3SVQ - chains A and B; structure by X-ray diffraction, 2.18 A resolution.

== Chain A (and B) ==
Molecule: Nitric oxide synthase, brain
Source organism: Rattus norvegicus
Notes: EC 1.14.13.39; fragment: sequence database residues 297-718; chain B of this document is another copy of the same molecule, construct and numbering; everything in this record applies to it too
UniProtKB: P29476 (NOS1_RAT); residue numbers follow UniProt; this construct covers 297-718
Sequence (422 residues; row label = number of the first residue in the row):
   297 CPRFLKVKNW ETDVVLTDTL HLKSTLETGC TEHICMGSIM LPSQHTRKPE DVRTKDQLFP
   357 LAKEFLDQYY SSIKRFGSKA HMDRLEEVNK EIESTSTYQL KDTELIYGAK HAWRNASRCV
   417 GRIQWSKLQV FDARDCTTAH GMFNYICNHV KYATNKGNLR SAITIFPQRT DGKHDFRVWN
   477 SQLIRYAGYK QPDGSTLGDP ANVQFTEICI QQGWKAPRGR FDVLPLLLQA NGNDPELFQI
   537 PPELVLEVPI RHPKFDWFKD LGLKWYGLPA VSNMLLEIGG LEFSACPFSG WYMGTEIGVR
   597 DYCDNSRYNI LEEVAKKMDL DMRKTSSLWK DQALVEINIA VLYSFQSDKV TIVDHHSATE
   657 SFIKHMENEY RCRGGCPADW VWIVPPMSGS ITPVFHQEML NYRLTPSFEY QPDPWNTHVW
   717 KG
Not modelled in the structure: 297-298, 339-349, 717-718 (chain B: 297-298, 339-347)
UniProt features mapped onto this chain:
  - binding site ((6R)-L-erythro-5,6,7,8-tetrahydrobiopterin): Ser334, Val677, Trp678, Phe691
  - binding site (heme b): Cys415, Tyr706
  - binding site (L-arginine): Gln478, Trp587, Tyr588, Glu592
Metal / ion sites: Zn2+: Cys326, Cys331 (shared with Cys326(B), Cys331(B) of chain B); heme Fe near Cys415 (its only coordinating residue here)
Small-molecule neighbours:
  - tetrahydrobiopterin (H4B), molecule 1: Trp306, Trp676, Phe691, His692, Gln693, Glu694
  - tetrahydrobiopterin (H4B), molecule 2: Ser334, Met336, Arg596, Val677, Trp678
  - heme (HEM): Trp409, Ala412, Arg414, Cys415, Val416, Gly417, Gln420, Leu424, Ser457, Met570, Phe584, Ser585, Gly586, Trp587, Met589, Glu592, Val649, Trp678, Phe704
  - JK4 (6-{[(3R,4R)-4-(2-{[2-(2,3-difluorophenyl)-2,2-difluoroethyl]amino}ethoxy)pyrrolidin-3-yl]methyl}-4-methylpyridin-2-amine): Met336, Leu337, Arg414, Gln478, Pro565, Val567, Phe584, Ser585, Gly586, Trp587, Tyr588, Glu592, Arg596, Trp678, Tyr706
From the paper describing this entry:
  - binding site for JK4: Tyr706

== Interface between chain A and chain B ==
Contacting residue pairs (123; chain A residue first):
  Leu301(A) - Ile330(B)  hydrophobic
  Trp306(A) - Met336(B)  hydrophobic
  Glu307(A) - Asp600(B)
  Glu307(A) - Asn601(B)  hydrogen bond (side chain-backbone)
  Glu307(A) - Ser602(B)  hydrogen bond
  His317(A) - Ile330(B)
  Ser320(A) - His329(B)
  Thr321(A) - His329(B)
  Leu322(A) - His329(B)
  Glu323(A) - Glu328(B)
  Thr324(A) - Thr327(B)  hydrogen bond (side chain-backbone)
  Thr324(A) - Glu328(B)  hydrogen bond (backbone-backbone)
  Thr324(A) - His329(B)
  Thr324(A) - Ile330(B)
  Cys326(A) - Cys326(B)  hydrophobic
  Cys326(A) - Thr327(B)
  Cys326(A) - Glu328(B)  hydrogen bond (backbone-backbone)
  Cys326(A) - Cys331(B)  hydrophobic
  Thr327(A) - Thr324(B)  hydrogen bond (backbone-side chain)
  Thr327(A) - Cys326(B)
  Glu328(A) - Leu322(B)
  Glu328(A) - Glu323(B)
  Glu328(A) - Thr324(B)  hydrogen bond (backbone-backbone)
  Glu328(A) - Cys326(B)  hydrogen bond (backbone-backbone)
  His329(A) - Ser320(B)
  His329(A) - Thr321(B)
  His329(A) - Thr324(B)
  His329(A) - Tyr698(B)
  Ile330(A) - Leu301(B)  hydrophobic
  Ile330(A) - His317(B)
  Ile330(A) - Thr324(B)
  Ile330(A) - Leu696(B)  hydrophobic
  Ile330(A) - Asn697(B)
  Ile330(A) - Tyr698(B)  hydrophobic
  Cys331(A) - Thr324(B)
  Cys331(A) - Cys326(B)  hydrophobic
  Cys331(A) - Cys331(B)  hydrophobic
  Cys331(A) - Gly333(B)
  Cys331(A) - Leu696(B)
  Cys331(A) - Asn697(B)  hydrogen bond (backbone-backbone)
  Met332(A) - Leu301(B)  hydrophobic
  Met332(A) - Leu696(B)  hydrophobic
  Gly333(A) - Cys331(B)
  Ser334(A) - Trp676(B)
  Ser334(A) - Glu694(B)
  Ser334(A) - Met695(B)  hydrogen bond (side chain-backbone)
  Ile335(A) - Glu694(B)
  Ile335(A) - Leu696(B)  hydrophobic
  Met336(A) - Trp306(B)
  Met336(A) - Glu694(B)  hydrogen bond (backbone-side chain)
  Val595(A) - Ser686(B)
  Arg596(A) - Ser686(B)
  Arg596(A) - Phe691(B)
  Arg596(A) - His692(B)
  Asp600(A) - Ser686(B)
  Asp600(A) - His692(B)  salt bridge
  Asn601(A) - Glu307(B)  hydrogen bond
  Leu607(A) - Ile687(B)  hydrophobic
  Thr621(A) - Asp650(B)  hydrogen bond
  Thr621(A) - His652(B)
  Ser622(A) - Leu638(B)
  Ser622(A) - Gln642(B)
  Ser622(A) - Asp650(B)
  Ser623(A) - Ile635(B)
  Leu624(A) - Asn634(B)
  Leu624(A) - Ile635(B)
  Leu624(A) - Leu638(B)  hydrophobic
  Leu624(A) - His651(B)
  Lys626(A) - Ile687(B)
  Asp627(A) - His651(B)  salt bridge
  Asp627(A) - His652(B)  salt bridge
  Asp627(A) - Ser684(B)  hydrogen bond
  Gln628(A) - Val631(B)
  Gln628(A) - Glu632(B)  hydrogen bond
  Gln628(A) - Ile635(B)
  Leu630(A) - Ile687(B)  hydrophobic
  Val631(A) - Asp627(B)
  Val631(A) - Gln628(B)
  Glu632(A) - Gln628(B)  hydrogen bond
  Asn634(A) - Leu624(B)
  Ile635(A) - Ser623(B)
  Ile635(A) - Leu624(B)  hydrophobic
  Ile635(A) - Gln628(B)
  Leu638(A) - Ser622(B)
  Leu638(A) - Leu624(B)  hydrophobic
  Gln642(A) - Ser622(B)  hydrogen bond
  Asp650(A) - Thr621(B)  hydrogen bond
  Asp650(A) - Ser622(B)  hydrogen bond (side chain-backbone)
  His651(A) - Leu624(B)
  His651(A) - Asp627(B)  salt bridge
  His652(A) - Thr621(B)
  His652(A) - Asp627(B)  salt bridge
  Trp676(A) - Ser334(B)
  Trp676(A) - Val677(B)  hydrophobic
  Val677(A) - Trp676(B)  hydrophobic
  Pro682(A) - Ser684(B)
  Pro682(A) - Gly685(B)  hydrogen bond (backbone-backbone)
  Pro682(A) - Ser686(B)  hydrogen bond (backbone-backbone)
  Pro682(A) - Phe691(B)  hydrophobic
  Ser684(A) - Asp627(B)  hydrogen bond
  Ser684(A) - Ser684(B)
  Gly685(A) - Pro682(B)  hydrogen bond (backbone-backbone)
  Ser686(A) - Val595(B)
  Ser686(A) - Arg596(B)
  Ser686(A) - Asp600(B)
  Ser686(A) - Pro682(B)  hydrogen bond (backbone-backbone)
  Ile687(A) - Leu607(B)  hydrophobic
  Ile687(A) - Lys626(B)
  Phe691(A) - Arg596(B)
  Phe691(A) - Pro682(B)  hydrophobic
  His692(A) - Arg596(B)
  His692(A) - Asp600(B)  salt bridge
  Glu694(A) - Ser334(B)
  Glu694(A) - Ile335(B)
  Glu694(A) - Met336(B)  hydrogen bond (side chain-backbone)
  Met695(A) - Ser334(B)  hydrogen bond (backbone-side chain)
  Met695(A) - Ile335(B)
  Leu696(A) - Ile330(B)  hydrophobic
  Leu696(A) - Ile335(B)  hydrophobic
  Asn697(A) - Ile330(B)
  Asn697(A) - Cys331(B)  hydrogen bond (backbone-backbone)
  Tyr698(A) - His329(B)
  Tyr698(A) - Ile330(B)  hydrophobic
Interface residues without a listed pair, chain A (65 interface residues in all): Lys302, Val303, Leu337, Cys599, Ser602, Lys620, Ser653, Met683, Gln693
Interface residues without a listed pair, chain B (62 interface residues in all): Val303, Met332, Leu337, Cys599, Leu630, Ser653, Met683

== Overview ==
65 residues of chain A and 62 residues of chain B are in contact, with 27 hydrogen bonds and 6 salt bridges.
Among the polar pairs are Asp600(A)-His692(B), Asp627(A)-His651(B) and Asp627(A)-His652(B). Chain A binds
heme, tetrahydrobiopterin and compound JK4. From the paper: a binding site for JK4 at Tyr706(A).
Both chains are Nitric oxide synthase, brain (Rattus norvegicus). Entry 3SVQ (Structure of rat neuronal nitric
oxide synthase heme domain in complex with
6-(((3R,4R)-4-(2-((2,2-Difluoro-2-(2,3-difluorophenyl)ethyl)amino)ethoxy)pyrrolidin-3-yl)methyl)-4-methylpyridin-2-amine)
was determined by X-ray diffraction together with 3PNE, 3PNF, 3PNG, 3PNH and 3SVP from the same study.
